PDB entry 2IEF | X-ray diffraction, 2.60 A resolution | chains F and C of the 6 polymer chains in the assembly

[Chain F]
Molecule: 34-nt DNA strand
Sequence (34 nucleotides; numbered 35 to 68; the number before each row is that of its first residue):
    35 TAACAGACTACATAATACTGTAAAACACAACATA

[Chain C]
Name: Excisionase
Organism: Enterobacteria phage lambda
UniProt: P03699 (VXIS_LAMBD); numbering as in UniProt (aligned over 1-55)
Amino-acid sequence (55 residues; row label = number of the first residue in the row):
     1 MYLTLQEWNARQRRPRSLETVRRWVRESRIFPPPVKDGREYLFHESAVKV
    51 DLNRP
Unresolved in the structure: 54-55
Differences from the reference sequence: engineered mutation Ser28 (Cys in P03699)
What the authors report for this chain:
  - binding site for the 34-nt DNA strand (chain F): Glu19
  - binding site for the 15-nt DNA strand: Arg23, Arg39
  - binding site for the 19-nt DNA strand: Arg23, Arg39
  - self-association interface (contacts with another copy of this molecule); pairs are residue here / residue on that copy: Asp37-Arg16
  - specificity-determining residues: Glu19, Arg23

[Chain F / chain C interface]
Contacting residue pairs (17):
  DA57(F) with Arg39(C), base contact
  DA58(F) with Arg39(C), hydrogen bond to the base
  DA59(F) with Gln6(C), phosphate contact; Arg22(C), sugar contact; Arg39(C), phosphate contact; Glu40(C), phosphate contact
  DC60(F) with Leu5(C), phosphate contact; Arg22(C), salt bridge to the phosphate; Arg39(C), sugar contact; Glu40(C), phosphate contact; Tyr41(C), hydrogen bond to the phosphate
  DA61(F) with Arg22(C), phosphate contact; Arg26(C), salt bridge to the phosphate; Tyr41(C), hydrogen bond to the phosphate
  DC62(F) with Glu19(C), hydrogen bond to the base; Arg26(C), phosphate contact
  DA64(F) with Arg23(C), base contact
Also at the interface, not in a pair above, chain F (8 interface residues in all): DA63
Also at the interface, not in a pair above, chain C (10 interface residues in all): Lys36

[In short]
8 residues of chain F and 10 residues of chain C are in contact; the contacts include 4 hydrogen bonds and 2
salt bridges. Among the polar pairs are DA58(F)-Arg39(C), DC62(F)-Glu19(C) and DC60(F)-Tyr41(C). From the
paper: a binding site for the 15-nt DNA strand at Arg23(C) and Arg39(C); a binding site for the 19-nt DNA
strand at Arg23(C) and Arg39(C).
Here chain F is a 34-nt DNA strand and chain C is Excisionase (Enterobacteria phage lambda). Entry 2IEF
(Structure of the cooperative Excisionase (Xis)-DNA complex reveals a micronucleoprotein filament) was
determined by X-ray diffraction.
